PDB entry 9AVJ | electron microscopy, 3.72 A resolution | chains D and G of the 7 polymer chains in the assembly

== Chain D ==
Protein: ATP synthase subunit beta
Source organism: Bacillus sp. PS3
Notes: EC 7.1.2.2
Reference sequence: A0A0M4U1P9 (A0A0M4U1P9_BACP3); numbering as in UniProt (aligned over 2-471)
Chain sequence (470 residues; each row starts with the number of its first residue):
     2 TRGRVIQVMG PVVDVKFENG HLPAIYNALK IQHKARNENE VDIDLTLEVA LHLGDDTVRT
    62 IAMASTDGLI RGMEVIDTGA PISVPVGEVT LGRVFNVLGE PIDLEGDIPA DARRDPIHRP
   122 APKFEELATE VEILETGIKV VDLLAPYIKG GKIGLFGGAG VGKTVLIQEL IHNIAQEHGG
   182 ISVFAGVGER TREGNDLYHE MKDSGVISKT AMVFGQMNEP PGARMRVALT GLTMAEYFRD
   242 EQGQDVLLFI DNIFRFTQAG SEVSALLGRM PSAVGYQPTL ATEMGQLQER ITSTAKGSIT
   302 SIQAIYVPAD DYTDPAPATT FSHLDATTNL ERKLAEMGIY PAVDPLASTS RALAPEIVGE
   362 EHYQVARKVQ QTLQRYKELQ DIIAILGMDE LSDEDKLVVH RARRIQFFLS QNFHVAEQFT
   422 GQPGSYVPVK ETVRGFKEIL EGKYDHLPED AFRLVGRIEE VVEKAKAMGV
Not modelled in the structure: 470-471
Ion coordination: Mg2+: Thr165, Glu190 (together with AMP-PNP)
Small-molecule neighbours:
  - AMP-PNP (ANP; phosphoaminophosphonic acid-adenylate ester), molecule 1: Gly159, Ala160, Gly161, Val162, Gly163, Lys164, Thr165, Val166, Glu190, Arg191, Asn253, Tyr307, Tyr341, Ala417, Phe420, Thr421
  - AMP-PNP (ANP), molecule 2: Ser351, Leu354, Tyr364

== Chain G ==
Protein: ATP synthase gamma chain
Source organism: Bacillus sp. PS3
Reference sequence: A0A0M4TPJ7 (A0A0M4TPJ7_BACP3); residues 2-283 here correspond to UniProt positions 3-284 (UniProt number = residue number + 1)
Chain sequence (282 residues; numbered 2 to 283; the number before each row is that of its first residue):
     2 SLRDIKTRIN ATKKTSQITK AMEMVSTSKL NRAEQNAKSF VPYMEKIQEV VANVALGAGG
    62 ASHPMLVSRP VKKTGYLVIT SDRGLAGAYN SNVLRLVYQT IQKRHACPDE YAIIVIGRVG
   122 LSFFRKRNMP VILDITRLPD QPSFADIKEI ARKTVGLFAD GTFDELYMYY NHYVSAIQQE
   182 VTERKLLPLC DLAENKQRTV YEFEPSQEEI LDVLLPQYAE SLIYGALLDA KASEHAARMT
   242 AMKNATDNAN ELIRTLTLSY NRARQAAITQ EITEIVAGAN AL
Not modelled in the structure: 52-75, 106-114, 131-133, 146-167, 186-215
Construct notes: conflict Cys108 (Ser109 in A0A0M4TPJ7), Cys191 (Thr192 in A0A0M4TPJ7)

== How chain D and chain G interact ==
Residue-residue contacts (19; chain D residue first):
  Ala266(D) with Leu283(G)
  Arg270(D) with Leu283(G)
  Met271(D) with Ala280(G), hydrophobic
  Pro272(D) with Ile276(G)
  Ser273(D) with Ile276(G)
  Ala274(D) with Glu272(G); Ile276(G)
  Val275(D) with Glu272(G)
  Asp312(D) with Arg4(G), salt bridge
  Thr314(D) with Arg4(G), hydrogen bond
  Glu379(D) with Lys15(G), salt bridge
  Asp382(D) with Ala12(G)
  Ile383(D) with Thr16(G)
  Leu387(D) with Ile19(G), hydrophobic; Met23(G), hydrophobic; Leu86(G)
  Asp390(D) with Arg84(G), hydrogen bond (backbone-side chain)
  Glu391(D) with Gly85(G); Leu86(G)
Also at the interface, not in a pair above, chain D (17 interface residues in all): Gly269, Ile386
Also at the interface, not in a pair above, chain G (15 interface residues in all): Arg119, Gly279

== Overview ==
17 residues of chain D face 15 of chain G across their interface, with 2 hydrogen bonds and 2 salt bridges.
Polar pairs include Asp312(D)-Arg4(G), Glu379(D)-Lys15(G) and Thr314(D)-Arg4(G). Chain D binds AMP-PNP.
Thr165(D) and Glu190(D) coordinate Mg2+.
Chain D is ATP synthase subunit beta and chain G is ATP synthase gamma chain, both from Bacillus sp. PS3; the
structure, PS3 F1 ATPase Wild type, was determined by electron microscopy (same publication as 8U1H).
